8YBK - chains H and J of the 10 polymer chains in the assembly; structure by electron microscopy, 2.69 A resolution.

== Chain H ==
Molecule: Histone H2B type 1-J
Source organism: Homo sapiens
UniProt: P06899 (H2B1J_HUMAN); residues 0-125 here correspond to UniProt positions 1-126 (UniProt number = residue number + 1)
Chain sequence (129 residues; numbered -3 to 125; the number before each row is that of its first residue; numbers below 1 keep their minus sign (Gly-3 is residue -3)):
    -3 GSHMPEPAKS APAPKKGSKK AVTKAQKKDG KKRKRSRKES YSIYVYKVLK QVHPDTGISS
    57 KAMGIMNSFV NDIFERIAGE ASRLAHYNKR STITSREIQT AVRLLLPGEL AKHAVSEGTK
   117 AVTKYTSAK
Disordered / not traced: -3 to 31
Sequence notes: expression tag (-3 to -1)
Swiss-Prot annotation at these positions:
  - modified residue: Pro1 (N-acetylproline), Glu2 (ADP-ribosyl glutamic acid), Lys5 (N6-(2-hydroxyisobutyryl)lysine), Ser6 (ADP-ribosylserine), Lys11 (N6-(beta-hydroxybutyryl)lysine), Lys12 (N6-(2-hydroxyisobutyryl)lysine), Ser14 (Phosphoserine), Lys15 (N6-acetyllysine), Lys16 (N6-(beta-hydroxybutyryl)lysine), Lys20 (N6-(2-hydroxyisobutyryl)lysine), Lys23 (N6-(2-hydroxyisobutyryl)lysine), Lys24 (N6-(2-hydroxyisobutyryl)lysine), Lys34 (N6-(2-hydroxyisobutyryl)lysine), Glu35 (PolyADP-ribosyl glutamic acid), Ser36 (Phosphoserine), Lys43 (N6-(2-hydroxyisobutyryl)lysine), Lys46 (N6-(2-hydroxyisobutyryl)lysine), Lys57 (N6,N6-dimethyllysine), Arg79 (Dimethylated arginine), Lys85 (N6,N6,N6-trimethyllysine) and 6 more in UniProt
  - glycosylation: Ser112 (O-linked (GlcNAc) serine)
  - cross-link (Glycyl lysine isopeptide (Lys-Gly)): Lys5 (interchain with G-Cter in SUMO2), Lys20 (interchain with G-Cter in SUMO2), Lys34 (interchain with G-Cter in ubiquitin), Lys120 (interchain with G-Cter in ubiquitin)

== Chain J ==
Molecule: 145-nt DNA strand
Source organism: synthetic construct
Sequence (145 nucleotides; numbered -72 to 72; the number before each row is that of its first residue; numbers below 1 keep their minus sign (DA-72 is residue -72)):
   -72 ATCGATGTAT ATATCTGACA CGTGCCTGGA GACTAGGGAG TAATCCCCTT GGCGGTTAAA
   -12 ACGCGGGGGA CAGCGCGTAC GTGCGTTTAA GCGGTGCTAG AGCTGTCTAC GACCAATTGA
    48 GCGGCCTCGG CACCGGGATT CTGAT
Disordered / not traced: -72 to -54, 61-72

== Chain H / chain J interface ==
Pairs across the interface - 8 pairs, chain H then chain J:
  Ser32(H) - DC30(J)  hydrogen bond to the phosphate
  Glu35(H) - DG-45(J)  sugar contact
  Arg86(H) - DA-34(J)  phosphate contact
  Arg86(H) - DG-33(J)  salt bridge to the phosphate
  Ser87(H) - DG-35(J)  hydrogen bond to the phosphate
  Ser87(H) - DA-34(J)  hydrogen bond to the phosphate
  Thr88(H) - DG-35(J)  phosphate contact
  Thr88(H) - DA-34(J)  hydrogen bond to the phosphate
Also at the interface, not in a pair above, chain H (7 interface residues in all): Arg33, Lys85
Also at the interface, not in a pair above, chain J (6 interface residues in all): DT-46

== In short ==
The interface between chain H and chain J involves 7 residues on one side and 6 on the other, with 4 hydrogen
bonds and 1 salt bridge. Polar pairs include Ser32(H)-DC30(J), Ser87(H)-DG-35(J) and Ser87(H)-DA-34(J).
Here chain H is Histone H2B type 1-J (Homo sapiens) and chain J is a 145-nt DNA strand (synthetic construct).
Entry 8YBK (Cryo-EM structure of the human nucleosome containing the H3.1 E97K mutant) was determined by
electron microscopy (same publication as 8YBJ).
